6CCB - chains D and E of the 4 polymer chains in the assembly; structure by X-ray diffraction, 6.50 A resolution (low resolution: residue-level contacts below are approximate; hydrogen-bond / salt-bridge calls are withheld).

# Chain D
Name: 10-1074 FAB heavy chain
Source organism: Homo sapiens
Notes: antibody fragment or engineered binder
Sequence (237 residues; numbered 0 to 217 plus 19 insertion-coded residues; the number before each row is that of its first residue; a row labelled like 82A-82C holds insertion residues (82A, then the next letters in order); numbering starts at 0):
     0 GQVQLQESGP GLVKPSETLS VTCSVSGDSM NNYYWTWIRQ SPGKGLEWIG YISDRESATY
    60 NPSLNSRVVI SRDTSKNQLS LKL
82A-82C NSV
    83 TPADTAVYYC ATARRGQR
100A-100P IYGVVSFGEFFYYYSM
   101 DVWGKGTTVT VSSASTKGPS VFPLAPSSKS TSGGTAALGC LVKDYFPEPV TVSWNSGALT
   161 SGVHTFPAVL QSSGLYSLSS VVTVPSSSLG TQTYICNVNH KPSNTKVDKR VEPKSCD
Not modelled in the structure: 0, 130-134, 217
Cystine bridges: Cys22-Cys92, Cys140-Cys196

# Chain E
Name: 10-1074 Fab light chain
Source organism: Homo sapiens
Notes: antibody fragment or engineered binder
Sequence (215 residues; each row starts with the number of its first residue; a row labelled like 66A-66C holds insertion residues (66A, then the next letters in order)):
     5 GSYVRPLSVA LGETARISCG RQALGSRAVQ WYQHRPGQAP ILLIYNNQDR PSGIPERFSG
    65 TP
66A-66C DIN
    67 FGTRATLTIS GVEAGDEADY YCHMWDSRS
95A-95C GFS
    96 WSFGGATRLT VLGQPKAAPS VTLFPPSSEE LQANKATLVC LISDFYPGAV TVAWKADSSP
   156 VKAGVETTTP SKQSNNKYAA SSYLSLTPEQ WKSHRSYSCQ VTHEGSTVEK TVAPTECS
Not modelled in the structure: 5-7, 213
Cystine bridges: Cys23-Cys88, Cys135-Cys194

# Chain D / chain E interface
Contacting residue pairs (70; chain D residue first):
  Gln39(D) with His38(E)
  Gly44(D) with Tyr87(E)
  Leu45(D) with Tyr87(E); Phe98(E)
  Trp47(D) with His89(E); Trp91(E); Phe95B(E); Ser95C(E); Trp96(E); Phe98(E)
  Tyr50(D) with Phe95B(E)
  Asn60(D) with Trp96(E)
  Tyr91(D) with Gly41(E); Gln42(E)
  Arg100(D) with Arg31(E); Asp66A(E)
  Tyr100B(D) with Ser30(E)
  Phe100K(D) with Ser30(E); Trp91(E)
  Tyr100L(D) with Trp91(E)
  Tyr100M(D) with Ala32(E); Gln34(E); Asn50(E); Trp91(E)
  Tyr100N(D) with Trp91(E)
  Ser100O(D) with Tyr36(E)
  Met100P(D) with Tyr36(E); Leu46(E); Phe98(E)
  Trp103(D) with Tyr36(E); Ala43(E); Pro44(E)
  Gly104(D) with Ala43(E)
  Phe122(D) with Ser122(E); Glu125(E)
  Pro123(D) with Ser122(E); Glu124(E)
  Leu124(D) with Phe119(E); Pro120(E)
  Ser128(D) with Cys212(E)
  Ala137(D) with Phe119(E)
  Leu141(D) with Glu125(E); Val134(E)
  Lys143(D) with Lys130(E); Thr132(E)
  His164(D) with Gln168(E)
  Phe166(D) with Leu136(E); Ile137(E); Ser138(E); Ala175(E); Ser176(E)
  Pro167(D) with Ser166(E); Ser176(E); Tyr178(E)
  Ala168(D) with Thr163(E)
  Val169(D) with Glu161(E); Thr163(E); Tyr178(E)
  Leu170(D) with Glu161(E)
  Gln171(D) with Glu161(E); Ser180(E)
  Ser172(D) with Glu161(E)
  Ser177(D) with Tyr178(E)
  Leu178(D) with Tyr178(E)
  Ser179(D) with Val134(E); Tyr178(E)
  Val181(D) with Phe119(E); Leu136(E)
  Lys209(D) with Glu124(E)
  Cys216(D) with Cys212(E), disulfide
Interface residues without a listed pair, chain D (46 interface residues in all): Glu46, Ile48, Gly49, Tyr59, Pro61, Asp101, Leu138, Lys214
Interface residues without a listed pair, chain E (45 interface residues in all): Asp92, Ser93, Ala128, Thr162, Ala174
Disulfides between the chains: Cys216(D)-Cys212(E)

# Overview
46 residues of chain D face 45 of chain E across their interface; the contacts include 1 disulfide bond.
Chain D is 10-1074 FAB heavy chain and chain E is 10-1074 Fab light chain, both from Homo sapiens; the
structure, Crystal structure of 253-11 SOSIP trimer in complex with 10-1074 Fab, was determined by X-ray
diffraction.
